Entry 9GM8 (electron microscopy, 3.90 A resolution); this record covers chains F and A of the 8 polymer chains in the assembly.

[Chain F]
Name: Chromosome partition protein MukE
Source organism: Photorhabdus thracensis
UniProtKB: A0A0F7LPV6 (A0A0F7LPV6_9GAMM); residues 1-240 here = UniProt positions 1-240
Sequence (240 residues; each row starts with the number of its first residue):
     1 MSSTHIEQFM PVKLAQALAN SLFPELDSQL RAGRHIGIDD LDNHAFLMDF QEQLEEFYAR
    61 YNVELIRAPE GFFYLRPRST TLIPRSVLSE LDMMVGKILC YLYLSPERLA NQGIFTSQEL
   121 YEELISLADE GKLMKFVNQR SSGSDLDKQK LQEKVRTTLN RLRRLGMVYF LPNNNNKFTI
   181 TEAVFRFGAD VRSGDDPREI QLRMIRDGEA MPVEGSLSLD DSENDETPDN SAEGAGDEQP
Not modelled in the structure: 1-8, 207-240

[Chain A]
Name: Chromosome partition protein MukB
Source organism: Photorhabdus thracensis
UniProtKB: A0A0F7LRY2 (A0A0F7LRY2_9GAMM); numbering as in UniProt (aligned over 1-1482)
Sequence (1482 residues; row label = number of the first residue in the row):
     1 MIERGKFRSL TLVNWNGFFA RTFDLDELVT TLSGGNGAGK STTMAAFVTA LIPDLTLLHF
    61 RNTTEAGATS GSRDKGLHGK LRAGVCYSTL DVINSRHQRV VVGVRLQQVA GRDRKVDIKP
   121 FMIQGLPTAI QPTQLLTENV GERQARVLPL NELKDRLDEM EGVQFKQFNS ITDYHAQMFD
   181 LGVIPKRLRS ASDRSKFYRL IEASLYGGIS SAITRSLRDY LLPENSGVRK AFQDMEAALR
   241 ENRITLEAIR VTQSDRDLFK HLITEATSYV SADYMRHANE RRTHLDEALA LRGELFGSHK
   301 QLATEQYRHV EMARELAEQS GASSDLETDH QAASDHLNLV QTAMRQQEKI DRYQVDLEEL
   361 SYRLEEQTDV VEEAGELQAE YEARTEATEQ EVDELKSQLA DYQQALDVQQ TRAIQYQQAL
   421 QALERARELC RLPDLSVDNA EEWLETFQAK EQQATEALLA LEQKLSVADA AHNQFEQAYQ
   481 LVKNIVGETS RSEAWQSARE LLRDWPSQRH LADRVQPLRM RLSELEQRLN NQQNAERLLS
   541 EFCKRQGRQY QAEDLEALQN ELEARQEALS LSVNEGGERR MEMRQELEQL KQKIQSLTAR
   601 APVWLAAQDT LNQLCEQSGE TLASSNDVTE YMQQLLERER EATVERDEVA AQKRELEKQI
   661 ERLSQPSGAE DSRMIALAER FGGVLLSEIY DDITIDDAPY FSALYGPARH GIVVPDLSLV
   721 RPHLETLEDC PEDLYLIEGD PQSFDDSVFN AEEQTNAVLV KSSDRQWRYS RYPELPLFGR
   781 AARENRLEAL NLERDALAER YATLSFDVQK IQRAHQAFSQ FVGKHLSVAF DTDPEAEIRE
   841 LRQRHTELER EVSRFEDQTQ QQRQQYAQAK ESLTTLNRLI PQVTLLLDET LIDRVEEVRE
   901 EMDEAQEAAR FLQQHGSALT KLEPMVAVLQ SDPQQHEQLQ QDYETAKHSQ HQAKQQAFAL
   961 VEIVQRRVHF SYSDSAGMLS ENADLNDKLR QRLEHAESDR SRAREQLRQQ QAQYSQFNQV
  1021 LASLKSSYET KQDMLKELLQ EMKDIGVQAD ANAEMRARER RDRLHEALSV NRSRVNQLEK
  1081 QIAFCEAEME NVQKKLRKLE RDYYQIREQV VSAKAGWCAV MRMVKDNGVE RRLHRRELAY
  1141 MEGGALRSMS DKALGALRLA VADNEHLRDA LRLSEDPKRP ERKVQFFIAV YQHLRERIRQ
  1201 DIIRTDDPVD AIEQMEIELA RLTEELTARE QKLAISSKSV ANIIRKTIQR EQNRIRMLNQ
  1261 GLQAVSFGQV RGVRLNVNVR ESHAILLDVL SEQQEQHQDL FNSQRLTFSE AMAKLYQRLN
  1321 PQVDMGQRLP QTIGEELLDY RNYLELDVEV NRGSDGWLKA ESGALSTGEA IGTGMSILVM
  1381 VVQSWEEESR RLRGKDISPC RLLFLDEAAR LDAKSIATLF ELCERLQMQL IIAAPENISP
  1441 EKGTTYKLVR KVFKNHEHVH VVGLRGFGQD APATQLISDV TA
Not modelled in the structure: 1, 341-525, 884-1056, 1469-1482
Metal / ion sites: Mg2+: Ser41 (together with ATP)
Ligand contacts:
  - ATP (adenosine-5'-triphosphate), molecule 1: Gly35, Asn36, Gly37, Ala38, Gly39, Lys40, Ser41, Thr42, Gly76, Gly79, Lys80, Glu1407, Arg1450
  - ATP, molecule 2: Gln1269, Arg1352, Gly1363, Ala1364, Leu1365, Ser1366, Thr1367, Gly1368, Glu1369

[Chain F / chain A interface]
Contacting residue pairs - 12 pairs, chain F then chain A:
  Asp39(F) with Gln1322(A); Val1323(A); Asp1324(A), hydrogen bond (backbone-backbone)
  Asp40(F) with Asp1324(A)
  Leu41(F) with Asp1324(A)
  Asp42(F) with Gly1326(A)
  Glu52(F) with Arg215(A), salt bridge
  Arg108(F) with Glu1281(A); Ile1285(A)
  Tyr169(F) with Gln1322(A)
  Thr179(F) with Gln1322(A)
  Ser193(F) with Asp1355(A)
Other interface residues (no listed pair), chain F (10 interface residues in all): Gln51
Other interface residues (no listed pair), chain A (10 interface residues in all): Pro1321, Met1325

[Overview]
Chain F and chain A each contribute 10 residues to their interface, with 1 hydrogen bond and 1 salt bridge.
Polar pairs include Glu52(F)-Arg215(A) and Asp39(F)-Asp1324(A). Ligands of chain A: ATP.
Here chain F is Chromosome partition protein MukE and chain A is Chromosome partition protein MukB, both from
Photorhabdus thracensis. Entry 9GM8 (MukBEF in a nucleotide-bound state with open neck gate) was determined by
electron microscopy together with 9GM6, 9GM7, 9GM9, 9GMA, 9GMB and 9GMD from the same study.
